Entry 6EXN (electron microscopy, 3.70 A resolution); this record covers chains 6 and L of the 46 polymer chains in the assembly.

== Chain 6 ==
Molecule: U6 snRNA
Organism: Saccharomyces cerevisiae S288c
Sequence (112 nucleotides; numbered 1 to 112; the number before each row is that of its first residue):
     1 GUUCGCGAAG UAACCCUUCG UGGACAUUUG GUCAAUUUGA AACAAUACAG AGAUGAUCAG
    61 CAGUUCCCCU GCAUAAGGAU GAACCGUUUU ACAAAGAGAU UUAUUUCGUU UU
Unresolved in the structure: 103-112
Metal / ion sites: Mg2+: A59, G60, U80 (shared with 1 residue of chain E; 1 residue of chain I)
From the paper describing this entry:
  - Mg2+ coordination: A59, G60, U80

== Chain L ==
Name: Pre-mRNA-splicing factor BUD31
Organism: Saccharomyces cerevisiae (strain ATCC 204508 / S288c)
UniProt: P25337 (BUD31_YEAST); numbering as in UniProt (aligned over 1-157)
Amino-acid sequence (157 residues; each row starts with the number of its first residue):
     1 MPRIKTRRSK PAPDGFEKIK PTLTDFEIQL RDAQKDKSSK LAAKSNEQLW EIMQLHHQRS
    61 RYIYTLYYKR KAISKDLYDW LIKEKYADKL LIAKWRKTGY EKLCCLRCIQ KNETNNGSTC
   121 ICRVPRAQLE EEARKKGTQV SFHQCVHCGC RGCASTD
Unresolved in the structure: 1
Metal / ion sites: Zn2+ site 1: Cys104, Cys105, Cys108, Cys148; Zn2+ site 2: Cys104, Cys122, Cys150, Cys153; Zn2+ site 3: Cys108, Cys120, Cys122, Cys145
Swiss-Prot annotation at these positions:
  - motif: Pro2 to Pro11 (Nuclear localization signal)

== How chain 6 and chain L interact ==
Contacting residue pairs (44):
  G1(6) - Gly99(L)  base contact
  G1(6) - Glu101(L)  hydrogen bond to the base
  G1(6) - Lys102(L)  hydrogen bond to the sugar
  G1(6) - Ser155(L)  hydrogen bond to the base
  G1(6) - Thr156(L)  base contact
  U2(6) - Glu101(L)  sugar contact
  C25(6) - Thr98(L)  hydrogen bond to the sugar
  C25(6) - Gly99(L)  hydrogen bond to the base
  A26(6) - Gly99(L)  sugar contact
  A26(6) - Tyr100(L)  phosphate contact
  A26(6) - Arg123(L)  hydrogen bond to the sugar
  A26(6) - Pro125(L)  base contact
  A26(6) - Ser155(L)  base contact
  A26(6) - Thr156(L)  base contact
  U27(6) - Thr119(L)  sugar contact
  U27(6) - Arg123(L)  sugar contact
  U27(6) - Gln128(L)  base contact
  U28(6) - Ser118(L)  phosphate contact
  U28(6) - Thr119(L)  hydrogen bond to the phosphate
  U28(6) - Cys120(L)  sugar contact
  U28(6) - Ile121(L)  sugar contact
  U28(6) - Val124(L)  sugar contact
  U28(6) - Gln128(L)  hydrogen bond to the base
  U28(6) - Leu129(L)  base contact
  U28(6) - Glu132(L)  hydrogen bond to the base
  U29(6) - Thr114(L)  phosphate contact
  U29(6) - Asn116(L)  phosphate contact
  U29(6) - Ser118(L)  phosphate contact
  U29(6) - Thr119(L)  sugar contact
  U29(6) - Cys120(L)  sugar contact
  U29(6) - Ile121(L)  hydrogen bond to the sugar
  U29(6) - Phe142(L)  base contact
  U29(6) - Val146(L)  hydrogen bond to the base
  U29(6) - His147(L)  sugar contact
  G30(6) - Glu113(L)  phosphate contact
  G30(6) - Thr114(L)  phosphate contact
  G30(6) - Asn115(L)  hydrogen bond to the phosphate
  G30(6) - Asn116(L)  phosphate contact
  G30(6) - Val146(L)  sugar contact
  G31(6) - Asn115(L)  hydrogen bond to the phosphate
  A35(6) - Lys40(L)  phosphate contact
  A35(6) - Leu41(L)  base contact
  A35(6) - Ala42(L)  hydrogen bond to the phosphate
  U36(6) - Lys40(L)  salt bridge to the phosphate
Also at the interface, not in a pair above, chain L (31 interface residues in all): Ala43, Lys111, Cys145, Ala154

== In short ==
11 residues of chain 6 and 31 residues of chain L are in contact; the contacts include 14 hydrogen bonds and 1
salt bridge. Polar pairs include G1(6)-Glu101(L), G1(6)-Ser155(L) and C25(6)-Gly99(L). A59(6), G60(6) and
U80(6) coordinate Mg2+. Cys104(L), Cys105(L), Cys108(L) and Cys148(L) coordinate Zn2+ site 1. The paper
reports Mg2+ coordination by A59(6), G60(6) and U80(6).
Chain 6 is U6 snRNA (Saccharomyces cerevisiae S288c) and chain L is Pre-mRNA-splicing factor BUD31
(Saccharomyces cerevisiae (strain ATCC 204508 / S288c)); the structure, Post-catalytic P complex spliceosome
with 3' splice site docked, was determined by electron microscopy.
